Entry 4JL3 (X-ray diffraction, 2.50 A resolution); this record covers chains C and F of the 6 polymer chains in the assembly.

== Chain C ==
Name: Transcriptional regulator, TetR family
Organism: Mycobacterium smegmatis
Reference sequence: A0R6I8 (A0R6I8_MYCS2); numbering as in UniProt (aligned over 9-189)
Chain sequence (196 residues; row label = number of the first residue in the row; numbers below 1 keep their minus sign (His-6 is residue -6)):
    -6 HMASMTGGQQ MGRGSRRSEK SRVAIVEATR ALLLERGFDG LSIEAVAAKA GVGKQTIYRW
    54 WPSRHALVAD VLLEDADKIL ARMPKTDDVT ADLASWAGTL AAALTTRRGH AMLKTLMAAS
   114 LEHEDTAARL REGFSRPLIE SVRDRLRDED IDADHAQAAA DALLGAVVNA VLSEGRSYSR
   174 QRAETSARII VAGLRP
Unresolved in the structure: -6 to 6, 189
Differences from the reference sequence: expression tag (-6 to 8)
Modified residues: Mse-5, Mse-2, Mse4 (selenomethionine); Mse76, Mse105, Mse110 (selenomethionine; parent Met)
What the authors report for this chain:
  - binding site for the 31-nt DNA strand: Glu37, Lys47 to Trp53
  - specificity-determining residues: Lys47
  - mutagenesis - K47A, K47A/Q48A: abolished binding to the 31-nt DNA strand
  - mutagenesis - Q48A: unchanged binding to the 31-nt DNA strand
  - binding site for the 31-nt DNA strand (chain F): Gln48

== Chain F ==
Molecule: 31-nt DNA strand
Sequence (31 nucleotides; numbered 1 to 31; the number before each row is that of its first residue):
     1 CACAAGACGA GACGTACCGT CTCGTTTATG A

== Chain C / chain F interface ==
Residue-residue contacts - 20 pairs, chain C then chain F:
  Gly7(C) - DA5(F)  base contact
  Ser8(C) - DA5(F)  hydrogen bond to the base
  Ser8(C) - DG6(F)  hydrogen bond to the base
  Ser8(C) - DA7(F)  hydrogen bond to the sugar
  Arg9(C) - DA7(F)  sugar contact
  Arg10(C) - DA7(F)  phosphate contact
  Arg10(C) - DC8(F)  phosphate contact
  Ser11(C) - DA7(F)  phosphate contact
  Ser11(C) - DC8(F)  hydrogen bond to the phosphate
  Ser14(C) - DC8(F)  phosphate contact
  Ser14(C) - DG9(F)  hydrogen bond to the phosphate
  Gly44(C) - DG9(F)  sugar contact
  Gly44(C) - DA10(F)  phosphate contact
  Val45(C) - DG9(F)  phosphate contact
  Gly46(C) - DG9(F)  hydrogen bond to the phosphate
  Thr49(C) - DC8(F)  phosphate contact
  Thr49(C) - DG9(F)  hydrogen bond to the phosphate
  Arg52(C) - DA7(F)  sugar contact
  Arg52(C) - DC8(F)  salt bridge to the phosphate
  Trp53(C) - DC8(F)  hydrogen bond to the phosphate
Also at the interface, not in a pair above, chain C (14 interface residues in all): Lys47, Gln48
Also at the interface, not in a pair above, chain F (8 interface residues in all): DA4, DA12

== Summary ==
Chain C and chain F form an interface of 14 and 8 residues respectively; the contacts include 8 hydrogen bonds
and 1 salt bridge. Polar pairs include Ser8(C)-DA5(F), Ser8(C)-DG6(F) and Ser8(C)-DA7(F). The paper reports a
binding site for the 31-nt DNA strand at Glu37(C) and Lys47(C); K47A and K47A/Q48A of chain C abolish binding
to the 31-nt DNA strand.
Chain C is Transcriptional regulator, TetR family (Mycobacterium smegmatis) and chain F is a 31-nt DNA strand;
the structure, Crystal structure of ms6564-dna complex, was determined by X-ray diffraction.
